Entry 6RAO (electron microscopy, 3.10 A resolution); this record covers chains A and D of the 10 polymer chains in the assembly.

== Chain A ==
Name: Afp1
Source organism: Serratia entomophila
Reference sequence: Q6HAD8 (Q6HAD8_9GAMM); residue numbers follow UniProt; this construct covers 1-149
Amino-acid sequence (149 residues; each row starts with the number of its first residue):
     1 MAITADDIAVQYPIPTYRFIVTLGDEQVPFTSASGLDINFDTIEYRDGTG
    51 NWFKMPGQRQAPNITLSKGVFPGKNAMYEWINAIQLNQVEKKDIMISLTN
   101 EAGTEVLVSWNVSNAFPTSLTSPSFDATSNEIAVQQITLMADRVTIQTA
Unresolved in the structure: 1

== Chain D ==
Name: Afp3
Source organism: Serratia entomophila
Reference sequence: Q6HAD6 (Q6HAD6_9GAMM); residues 1-451 here = UniProt positions 1-451
Amino-acid sequence (451 residues; numbered 1 to 451; the number before each row is that of its first residue):
     1 MATVTSVPGVYIEEDASPAMSVSASATAVPLFVARFTPLKPELAGVITRI
    51 GSWLDYTILFDSNVPSSARVTVSSTAVEPSPEFDALETASSKATTTYTYQ
   101 IDDTEVVDPTASVALRLYFQNGGGPCYLYPLEKADDNGPLAALPDLIDEV
   151 GEITLLASPDPDETYRTAVYGALAASLDQHKGYFLLADSVNGDAPSAVGG
   201 SAQVAVYYPNVEVPHTRKLDDAEVAIDGYLDDEGKAVTTLAALRVVNTEF
   251 AGEIAQSLSGDLSAPLSLPPSALIAGVYGKTDGERGVWKAPANVVLNGVS
   301 DVSVRVTNEQQAELNPKGINVIRHFSDRGLVVWGSRTQKDDDDWRYIPVR
   351 RLFDAAERDIKKALQPMVFEPNSQLTWKRVQTAIDNYLYRLWQQGALAGN
   401 KAEEAYFVRVGKGITMTQDEINQGKMIIQVGMAAVRPAEFIILKFTQDMS
   451 Q
Unresolved in the structure: 1-3, 68-105, 215-264, 450-451

== Chain A / chain D interface ==
Contacting residue pairs - 21 pairs, chain A then chain D:
  Thr22(A) with Arg379(D)
  Asp25(A) with Arg379(D), hydrogen bond (backbone-side chain)
  Gln27(A) with Leu375(D)
  Asp93(A) with Asn386(D)
  Met95(A) with Lys378(D); Arg379(D); Thr382(D)
  Thr104(A) with Ser373(D); Gln374(D); Leu375(D), hydrogen bond (backbone-backbone)
  Glu105(A) with Gln374(D)
  Val106(A) with Gln374(D), hydrogen bond (backbone-side chain); Leu375(D), hydrophobic; Lys378(D)
  Asn111(A) with Thr382(D)
  Asn114(A) with Arg390(D)
  Arg143(A) with Tyr389(D), hydrogen bond
  Gln147(A) with Lys378(D); Thr382(D), hydrogen bond
  Ala149(A) with Gln374(D); Lys378(D)
Other interface residues (no listed pair), chain A (15 interface residues in all): Gly103, Ser113
Other interface residues (no listed pair), chain D (10 interface residues in all): Gln381

== Overview ==
15 residues of chain A face 10 of chain D across their interface; the contacts include 5 hydrogen bonds. Polar
pairs include Asp25(A)-Arg379(D), Val106(A)-Gln374(D) and Arg143(A)-Tyr389(D).
Chain A is Afp1 and chain D is Afp3, both from Serratia entomophila; the structure, Cryo-EM structure of the
anti-feeding prophage (AFP) baseplate, 6-fold symmetrised, was determined by electron microscopy together with
6RBK, 6RBN, 6RGL, 6RAP and 6RC8 from the same study.
